Entry 5KCW (X-ray diffraction, 1.91 A resolution); this record covers chains A and C of the 4 polymer chains in the assembly.

[Chain A]
Name: Estrogen receptor
From: Homo sapiens
Notes: fragment: ligand-binding domain
Reference sequence: P03372 (ESR1_HUMAN), isoform P03372-3; residues 298-554 here correspond to UniProt positions 125-381 (UniProt number = residue number - 173)
Chain sequence (257 residues; numbered 298 to 554; the number before each row is that of its first residue):
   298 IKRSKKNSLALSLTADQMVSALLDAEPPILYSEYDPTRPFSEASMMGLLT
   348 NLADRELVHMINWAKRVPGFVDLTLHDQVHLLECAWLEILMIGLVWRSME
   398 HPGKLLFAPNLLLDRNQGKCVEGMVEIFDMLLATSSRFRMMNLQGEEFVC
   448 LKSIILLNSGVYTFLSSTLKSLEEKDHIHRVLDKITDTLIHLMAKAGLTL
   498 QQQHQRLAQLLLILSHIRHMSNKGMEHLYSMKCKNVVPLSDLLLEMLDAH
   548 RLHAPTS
Not modelled in the structure: 298-303, 332-333, 462-471, 549-554
Differences from the reference sequence: engineered mutation Ser537 (Tyr364 in P03372)
Residues lining bound ligands: OB9 ((1S,2R,4S)-5,6-bis(4-hydroxyphenyl)-N-phenyl-N-(2,2,2-trifluoroethyl)-7-oxabicyclo[2.2.1]hept-5-ene-2-sulfonamide): Met343, Leu346, Thr347, Leu349, Ala350, Glu353, Leu384, Leu387, Met388, Leu391, Arg394, Phe404, Met421, Ile424, Gly521, His524, Leu525, Leu536, Leu540
Reported in the primary citation:
  - binding site for OB9: Leu525
  - mutagenesis - Y537S: increased stability (citing earlier work)

[Chain C]
Name: NCOA2
Notes: fragment: Nuclear receptor-interacting peptide
Chain sequence (14 residues; numbered 686 to 699; the number before each row is that of its first residue):
   686 KHKILHRLLQDSSS
Not modelled in the structure: 686, 697-699

[Interface between chain A and chain C]
Residue-residue contacts (21):
  Ile358(A) - Leu690(C)  hydrophobic
  Ile358(A) - Leu693(C)  hydrophobic
  Ile358(A) - Leu694(C)  hydrophobic
  Lys362(A) - Leu693(C)
  Lys362(A) - Leu694(C)  hydrogen bond (side chain-backbone)
  Lys362(A) - Asp696(C)
  Leu372(A) - Leu694(C)  hydrophobic
  Gln375(A) - Leu694(C)
  Val376(A) - Lys688(C)
  Val376(A) - Leu690(C)
  Val376(A) - His691(C)
  Val376(A) - Leu694(C)  hydrophobic
  Leu379(A) - Leu694(C)  hydrophobic
  Glu380(A) - Lys688(C)  salt bridge
  Glu380(A) - Leu690(C)
  Asp538(A) - Ile689(C)
  Leu539(A) - Ile689(C)
  Glu542(A) - Lys688(C)
  Glu542(A) - Ile689(C)  hydrogen bond (side chain-backbone)
  Glu542(A) - Leu690(C)  hydrogen bond (side chain-backbone)
  Met543(A) - Leu690(C)  hydrophobic
Also at the interface, not in a pair above, chain A (12 interface residues in all): Phe367
Also at the interface, not in a pair above, chain C (8 interface residues in all): Gln695

[Summary]
12 residues of chain A face 8 of chain C across their interface; the contacts include 3 hydrogen bonds and 1
salt bridge. Among the polar pairs are Glu380(A)-Lys688(C), Lys362(A)-Leu694(C) and Glu542(A)-Ile689(C). Chain
A binds compound OB9. The paper reports a binding site for OB9 at Leu525(A); Y537S of chain A increases
stability.
Chain A is Estrogen receptor (Homo sapiens) and chain C is NCOA2; the structure, Crystal Structure of the
ER-alpha Ligand-binding Domain (Y537S) in Complex with an N-trifluoroethyl OBHS-N derivative, was determined
by X-ray diffraction, deposited together with 5KCC, 5KCD, 5KCE, 5KCF, 5KCT, 5KCU and 5KD9.
